Entry 8H1J (electron microscopy, 3.10 A resolution); this record covers chains A and D of the 4 polymer chains in the assembly.

== Chain A ==
Name: RNA-guided DNA endonuclease TnpB
Source organism: Deinococcus radiodurans R1
Notes: EC 3.1.21.-
UniProt: Q7DF80 (DRA2B_DEIRA); residue numbers follow UniProt; this construct covers 1-408
Sequence (410 residues; each row starts with the number of its first residue; numbers below 1 keep their minus sign (Gly-1 is residue -1)):
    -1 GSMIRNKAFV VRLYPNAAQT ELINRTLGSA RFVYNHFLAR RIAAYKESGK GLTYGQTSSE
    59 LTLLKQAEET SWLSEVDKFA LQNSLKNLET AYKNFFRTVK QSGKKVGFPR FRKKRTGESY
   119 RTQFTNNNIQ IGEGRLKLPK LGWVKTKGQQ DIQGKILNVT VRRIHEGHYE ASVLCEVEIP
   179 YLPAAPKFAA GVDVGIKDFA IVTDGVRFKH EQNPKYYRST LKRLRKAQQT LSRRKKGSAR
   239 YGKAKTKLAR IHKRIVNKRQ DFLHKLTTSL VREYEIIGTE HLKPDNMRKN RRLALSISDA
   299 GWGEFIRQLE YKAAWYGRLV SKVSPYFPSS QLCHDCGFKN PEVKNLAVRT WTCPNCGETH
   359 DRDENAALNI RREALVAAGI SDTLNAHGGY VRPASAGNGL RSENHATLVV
Not modelled in the structure: -1 to 0, 281-296, 379-408
Differences from the reference sequence: expression tag (-1 to 0)
Ion coordination: Zn2+: Cys331, Cys334, Cys351, Cys354
Reported in the primary citation:
  - catalytic residues: Asp191, Glu278, Asp361
  - Zn2+ coordination: Cys331, Cys334, Cys351, Cys354
  - binding site for omegaRNA: Gln227, Arg231, Arg232, Arg238, His262, Lys263, Tyr309, Trp313
  - binding site for Non-target strand (chain D): Tyr52, Ser56, Lys76, Phe77, Gln80, Thr123, Asn124
  - binding site for Target strand: Asn4, Phe77, Gln121, Asn156
  - contacts within the chain: Lys76-Phe77
  - mutagenesis - Y52A, K76A, Q80A, T123A: abolished catalytic activity
  - mutagenesis - S56A, F77A, N124A: decreased catalytic activity

== Chain D ==
Molecule: Non-target strand
Sequence (35 nucleotides; row label = number of the first residue in the row; numbers below 1 keep their minus sign (DT-11 is residue -11)):
   -11 TTTCTATTGA TGAGTCCCTT GGCGCCCATT CAAAT
Not modelled in the structure: -11, 0-23

== Chain A / chain D interface ==
Pairs across the interface (23; chain A residue first):
  Tyr52(A) - DT-1(D)  hydrogen bond to the base
  Ser56(A) - DT-1(D)  base contact
  Thr60(A) - DG-3(D)  sugar contact
  Thr60(A) - DA-2(D)  hydrogen bond to the phosphate
  Lys63(A) - DG-3(D)  salt bridge to the phosphate
  Gln64(A) - DG-3(D)  phosphate contact
  Ser72(A) - DT-4(D)  phosphate contact
  Asp75(A) - DT-4(D)  phosphate contact
  Lys76(A) - DT-4(D)  hydrogen bond to the phosphate
  Lys76(A) - DG-3(D)  hydrogen bond to the base
  Phe77(A) - DT-4(D)  base contact
  Gln80(A) - DG-3(D)  base contact
  Gln80(A) - DA-2(D)  hydrogen bond to the base
  Gln80(A) - DT-1(D)  base contact
  Thr123(A) - DT-5(D)  base contact
  Asn124(A) - DT-5(D)  hydrogen bond to the base
  Asn125(A) - DA-6(D)  phosphate contact
  Asn126(A) - DT-5(D)  phosphate contact
  Gln128(A) - DA-6(D)  phosphate contact
  Lys135(A) - DA-6(D)  salt bridge to the phosphate
  Pro137(A) - DT-5(D)  phosphate contact
  Lys138(A) - DT-5(D)  hydrogen bond to the phosphate
  Lys138(A) - DT-4(D)  salt bridge to the phosphate
Interface residues without a listed pair, chain A (20 interface residues in all): Ser57, Val74

== Summary ==
20 residues of chain A and 6 residues of chain D are in contact, with 7 hydrogen bonds and 3 salt bridges.
Among the polar pairs are Tyr52(A)-DT-1(D), Lys76(A)-DG-3(D) and Gln80(A)-DA-2(D). From the paper: catalytic
residues Asp191(A), Glu278(A) and Asp361(A); Y52A, K76A and Q80A of chain A, among others, abolish catalytic
activity; 7 substitutions were tested in all.
Chain A is RNA-guided DNA endonuclease TnpB (Deinococcus radiodurans R1) and chain D is Non-target strand; the
structure, Cryo-EM structure of the TnpB-omegaRNA-target DNA ternary complex, was determined by electron
microscopy.
